Entry 2LT7 (solution NMR); this record covers chains A and D of the 3 polymer chains in the assembly.

[Chain A]
Protein: Transcriptional regulator Kaiso
From: Homo sapiens
Notes: fragment: zinc finger DNA binding domain
UniProtKB: Q86T24 (KAISO_HUMAN); residue numbers follow UniProt; this construct covers 472-604
Chain sequence (133 residues; each row starts with the number of its first residue):
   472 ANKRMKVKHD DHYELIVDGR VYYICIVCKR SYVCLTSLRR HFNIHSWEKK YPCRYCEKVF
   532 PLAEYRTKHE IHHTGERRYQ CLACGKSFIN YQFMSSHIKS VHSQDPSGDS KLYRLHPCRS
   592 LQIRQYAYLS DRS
Swiss-Prot annotation at these positions:
  - zinc finger: Tyr-494 to His-516 (C2H2-type 1), Tyr-522 to His-544 (C2H2-type 2), Tyr-550 to His-573 (C2H2-type 3)
  - cross-link (Glycyl lysine isopeptide (Lys-Gly)): Lys-474 (interchain with G-Cter in SUMO2), Lys-479 (interchain with G-Cter in SUMO2), Lys-539 (interchain with G-Cter in SUMO2), Lys-570 (interchain with G-Cter in SUMO2), Lys-582 (interchain with G-Cter in SUMO2)
Ion coordination: Zn2+ site 1: Cys-496, Cys-499, His-512, His-516; Zn2+ site 2: Cys-524, Cys-527, His-540, His-544; Zn2+ site 3: Cys-552, Cys-555, His-568, His-573
What the authors report for this chain:
  - conformationally variable residues (order/disorder transition): Gln-575 to Ser-604
  - contacts within the chain: Glu-547/Arg-590 (hydrogen bond), Glu-547/Ser-591 (hydrogen bond)
  - binding site for the 19-nt DNA strand (chain D): Arg-475, Lys-477, Thr-507, Arg-511, Leu-533, Glu-535, Gln-563, Tyr-597
  - binding site for the 19-nt DNA strand: Thr-507, Arg-511, Glu-535, Arg-549, Tyr-550, Tyr-562, Gln-563, Tyr-584, Leu-586, Arg-595, Tyr-597
  - specificity-determining residues: Leu-533
  - specificity-determining residues: Arg-511, Glu-535 (by similarity / conservation)

[Chain D]
Molecule: 19-nt DNA strand
Sequence (19 nucleotides; each row starts with the number of its first residue):
     1 GTGCTTCCTG CCAATAACG

[Chain A / chain D interface]
Residue-residue contacts - 34 pairs, chain A then chain D:
  Arg-475(A) with DA17(D), phosphate contact; DC18(D), phosphate contact
  Lys-477(A) with DA17(D), phosphate contact; DC18(D), phosphate contact
  Arg-501(A) with DC8(D), phosphate contact; DT9(D), phosphate contact
  Tyr-503(A) with DT9(D), phosphate contact; DG10(D), phosphate contact
  Val-504(A) with DG10(D), phosphate contact; DC11(D), phosphate contact
  Cys-505(A) with DG10(D), sugar contact
  Thr-507(A) with DC12(D), base contact
  Ser-508(A) with DT9(D), sugar contact; DG10(D), phosphate contact
  Arg-511(A) with DT9(D), base contact; DG10(D), base contact; DC11(D), base contact
  Ile-515(A) with DC8(D), phosphate contact
  Phe-531(A) with DC7(D), phosphate contact
  Glu-535(A) with DT9(D), base contact
  Tyr-536(A) with DC7(D), sugar contact; DC8(D), phosphate contact; DT9(D), base contact
  His-540(A) with DT6(D), phosphate contact
  His-543(A) with DT5(D), phosphate contact; DT6(D), phosphate contact
  Gln-563(A) with DT6(D), base contact; DC7(D), base contact
  Phe-564(A) with DC4(D), phosphate contact; DT5(D), phosphate contact
  Arg-595(A) with DA13(D), base contact
  Tyr-597(A) with DA13(D), phosphate contact; DA14(D), sugar contact
  Ala-598(A) with DA14(D), phosphate contact
Also at the interface, not in a pair above, chain A (23 interface residues in all): Ser-502, Leu-533, Asn-561

[Summary]
The interface between chain A and chain D involves 23 residues on one side and 13 on the other. The paper
reports a binding site for the 19-nt DNA strand at Thr-507(A), Arg-511(A) and Glu-535(A) among others; a
binding site for the 19-nt DNA strand (chain D) at Arg-475(A), Lys-477(A) and Thr-507(A) among others.
Here chain A is Transcriptional regulator Kaiso (Homo sapiens) and chain D is a 19-nt DNA strand. Entry 2LT7
(Solution NMR structure of Kaiso zinc finger DNA binding domain in complex with Kaiso binding site ...) was
determined by solution NMR.
